8Z64 - chains A and D of the 3 polymer chains in the assembly; structure by electron microscopy, 3.53 A resolution.

== Chain A ==
Protein: Spike glycoprotein
From: Severe acute respiratory syndrome coronavirus 2
Reference sequence: P0DTC2 (SPIKE_SARS2); residue numbers follow UniProt; this construct covers 1-1208
Amino-acid sequence (1288 residues; numbered 1 to 1288; the number before each row is that of its first residue):
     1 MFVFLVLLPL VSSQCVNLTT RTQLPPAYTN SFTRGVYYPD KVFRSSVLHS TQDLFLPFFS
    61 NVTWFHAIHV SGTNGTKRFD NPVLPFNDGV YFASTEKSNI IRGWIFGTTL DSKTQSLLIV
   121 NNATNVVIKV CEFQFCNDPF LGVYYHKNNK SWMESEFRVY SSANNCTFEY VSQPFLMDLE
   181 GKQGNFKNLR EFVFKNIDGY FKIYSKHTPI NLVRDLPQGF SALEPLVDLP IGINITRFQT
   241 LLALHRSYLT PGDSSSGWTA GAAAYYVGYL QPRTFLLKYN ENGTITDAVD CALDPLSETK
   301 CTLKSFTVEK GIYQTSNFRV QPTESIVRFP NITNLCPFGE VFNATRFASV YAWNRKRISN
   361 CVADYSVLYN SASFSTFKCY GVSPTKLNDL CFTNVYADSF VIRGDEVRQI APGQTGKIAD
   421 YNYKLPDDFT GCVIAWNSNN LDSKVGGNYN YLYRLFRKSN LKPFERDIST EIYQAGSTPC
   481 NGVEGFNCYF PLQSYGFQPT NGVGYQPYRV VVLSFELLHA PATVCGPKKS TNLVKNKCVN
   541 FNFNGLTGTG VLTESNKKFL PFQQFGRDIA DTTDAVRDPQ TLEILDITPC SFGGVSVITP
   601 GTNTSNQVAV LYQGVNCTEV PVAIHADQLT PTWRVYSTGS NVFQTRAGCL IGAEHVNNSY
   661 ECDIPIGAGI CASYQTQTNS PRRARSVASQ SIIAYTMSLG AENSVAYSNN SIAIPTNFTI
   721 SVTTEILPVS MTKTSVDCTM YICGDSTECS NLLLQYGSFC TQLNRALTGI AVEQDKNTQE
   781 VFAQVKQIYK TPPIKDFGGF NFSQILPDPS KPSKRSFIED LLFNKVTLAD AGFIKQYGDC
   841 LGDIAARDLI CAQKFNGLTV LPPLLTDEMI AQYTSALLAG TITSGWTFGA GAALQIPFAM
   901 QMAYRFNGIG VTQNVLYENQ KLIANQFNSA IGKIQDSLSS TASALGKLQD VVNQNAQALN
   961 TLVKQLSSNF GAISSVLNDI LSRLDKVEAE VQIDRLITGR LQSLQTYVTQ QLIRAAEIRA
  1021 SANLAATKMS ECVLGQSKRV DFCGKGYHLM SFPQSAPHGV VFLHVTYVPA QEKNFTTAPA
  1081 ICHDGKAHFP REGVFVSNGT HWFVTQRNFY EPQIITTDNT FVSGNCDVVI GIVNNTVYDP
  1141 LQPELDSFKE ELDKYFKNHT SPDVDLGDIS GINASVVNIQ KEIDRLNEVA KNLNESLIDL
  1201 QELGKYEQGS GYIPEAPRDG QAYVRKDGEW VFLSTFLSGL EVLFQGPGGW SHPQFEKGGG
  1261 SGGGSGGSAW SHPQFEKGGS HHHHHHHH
Not modelled in the structure: 1-319, 592-1288
Disulfides: Cys-336/Cys-361, Cys-379/Cys-432, Cys-391/Cys-525, Cys-480/Cys-488, Cys-538/Cys-590
Covalently attached groups: N-acetylglucosamine (NAG) linked to Asn-331, Asn-343
Sequence notes: variant Gly-614 (Asp in P0DTC2); expression tag (1209-1288)
Swiss-Prot annotation at these positions:
  - region: Asn-280 to Cys-301 (Putative superantigen), Arg-403 to Asp-405 (Integrin-binding motif), Asn-448 to Phe-456 (Immunodominant HLA epitope recognized by the CD8+), Pro-681 to Ala-684 (Putative superantigen), Ser-816 to Tyr-837 (Fusion peptide 1), Lys-835 to Phe-855 (Fusion peptide 2), Asp-1163 to Glu-1202 (Heptad repeat 2)
  - site (Cleavage): Arg-685, Ser-686, Arg-815, Ser-816
  - glycosylation: Asn-17 (N-linked (GlcNAc...) (complex) asparagine), Asn-61 (N-linked (GlcNAc...) (hybrid) asparagine), Asn-74 (N-linked (GlcNAc...) (complex) asparagine), Asn-122 (N-linked (GlcNAc...) (hybrid) asparagine), Asn-149 (N-linked (GlcNAc...) (complex) asparagine), Asn-165 (N-linked (GlcNAc...) (complex) asparagine), Asn-234 (N-linked (GlcNAc...) (high mannose) asparagine), Asn-282 (N-linked (GlcNAc...) (complex) asparagine), Thr-323 (O-linked (GalNAc) threonine), Ser-325 (O-linked (HexNAc...) serine), Asn-331 (N-linked (GlcNAc...) (complex) asparagine), Asn-343 (N-linked (GlcNAc...) (complex) asparagine), Asn-603 (N-linked (GlcNAc...) (hybrid) asparagine), Asn-616 (N-linked (GlcNAc...) (complex) asparagine), Asn-657 (N-linked (GlcNAc...) (complex) asparagine), Thr-676 (O-linked (GlcNAc...) threonine), Thr-678 (O-linked (GlcNAc...) threonine), Asn-709 (N-linked (GlcNAc...) (high mannose) asparagine), Asn-717 (N-linked (GlcNAc...) (hybrid) asparagine), Asn-801 (N-linked (GlcNAc...) (hybrid) asparagine) and 6 more in UniProt

== Chain D ==
Protein: Angiotensin-converting enzyme 2
From: Homo sapiens
Notes: EC 3.4.17.23, 3.4.17.-
Reference sequence: Q9BYF1 (ACE2_HUMAN); residues 1-615 here = UniProt positions 1-615
Amino-acid sequence (631 residues; row label = number of the first residue in the row):
     1 MSSSSWLLLS LVAVTAAQST IEEQAKTFLD KFNHEAEDLF YQSSLASWNY NTNITEENVQ
    61 NMNNAGDKWS AFLKEQSTLA QMYPLQEIQN LTVKLQLQAL QQNGSSVLSE DKSKRLNTIL
   121 NTMSTIYSTG KVCNPDNPQE CLLLEPGLNE IMANSLDYNE RLWAWESWRS EVGKQLRPLY
   181 EEYVVLKNEM ARANHYEDYG DYWRGDYEVN GVDGYDYSRG QLIEDVEHTF EEIKPLYEHL
   241 HAYVRAKLMN AYPSYISPIG CLPAHLLGDM WGRFWTNLYS LTVPFGQKPN IDVTDAMVDQ
   301 AWDAQRIFKE AEKFFVSVGL PNMTQGFWEN SMLTDPGNVQ KAVCHPTAWD LGKGDFRILM
   361 CTKVTMDDFL TAHHEMGHIQ YDMAYAAQPF LLRNGANEGF HEAVGEIMSL SAATPKHLKS
   421 IGLLSPDFQE DNETEINFLL KQALTIVGTL PFTYMLEKWR WMVFKGEIPK DQWMKKWWEM
   481 KREIVGVVEP VPHDETYCDP ASLFHVSNDY SFIRYYTRTL YQFQFQEALC QAAKHEGPLH
   541 KCDISNSTEA GQKLFNMLRL GKSEPWTLAL ENVVGAKNMN VRPLLNYFEP LFTWLKDQNK
   601 NSFVGWSTDW SPYADLEVLF QGPHHHHHHH H
Not modelled in the structure: 1-18, 614-631
Disulfides: Cys-133/Cys-141, Cys-344/Cys-361, Cys-530/Cys-542
Covalently attached groups: N-acetylglucosamine (NAG) linked to Asn-53, Asn-90, Asn-103, Asn-322, Asn-432, Asn-546
Sequence notes: expression tag (616-631)
Swiss-Prot annotation at these positions:
  - region (Interaction with SARS-CoV spike glycoprotein): Asp-30 to Tyr-41, Met-82 to Pro-84, Lys-353 to Arg-357
  - active site: Glu-375 (Proton acceptor), His-505 (Proton donor)
  - binding site (chloride): Arg-169, Trp-477, Lys-481
  - binding site (substrate): Arg-273, His-345, Pro-346, Tyr-515
  - binding site (Zn(2+)): His-374, His-378, Glu-402
  - glycosylation (N-linked (GlcNAc...) asparagine): Asn-53, Asn-90, Asn-103, Asn-322, Asn-432, Asn-546

== Chain A / chain D interface ==
Contacting residue pairs (33; chain A residue first):
  Lys-417(A) / Asp-30(D)  salt bridge
  Tyr-449(A) / Asp-38(D)  hydrogen bond
  Tyr-449(A) / Gln-42(D)  hydrogen bond
  Tyr-453(A) / His-34(D)  hydrogen bond
  Phe-456(A) / Thr-27(D)
  Phe-456(A) / Lys-31(D)
  Ala-475(A) / Gln-24(D)  hydrogen bond (backbone-side chain)
  Gly-476(A) / Gln-24(D)
  Phe-486(A) / Leu-79(D)
  Phe-486(A) / Met-82(D)  hydrophobic
  Phe-486(A) / Tyr-83(D)  hydrophobic
  Asn-487(A) / Gln-24(D)  hydrogen bond
  Asn-487(A) / Tyr-83(D)  hydrogen bond
  Tyr-489(A) / Thr-27(D)
  Tyr-489(A) / Phe-28(D)
  Tyr-489(A) / Lys-31(D)
  Tyr-489(A) / Tyr-83(D)  hydrogen bond
  Gln-493(A) / Lys-31(D)
  Gln-493(A) / His-34(D)
  Ser-494(A) / His-34(D)  hydrogen bond (backbone-side chain)
  Gly-496(A) / Asp-38(D)
  Gly-496(A) / Lys-353(D)  hydrogen bond (backbone-side chain)
  Gln-498(A) / Asp-38(D)
  Gln-498(A) / Tyr-41(D)
  Gln-498(A) / Lys-353(D)  hydrogen bond
  Thr-500(A) / Tyr-41(D)  hydrogen bond
  Thr-500(A) / Asp-355(D)
  Asn-501(A) / Tyr-41(D)  hydrogen bond
  Asn-501(A) / Lys-353(D)
  Gly-502(A) / Lys-353(D)  hydrogen bond (backbone-backbone)
  Gly-502(A) / Gly-354(D)
  Tyr-505(A) / Lys-353(D)
  Tyr-505(A) / Gly-354(D)
Other interface residues (no listed pair), chain A (20 interface residues in all): Leu-455, Ser-477, Phe-497
Other interface residues (no listed pair), chain D (21 interface residues in all): Glu-37, Leu-45, Asn-330, Gly-352, Arg-357, Arg-393

== In short ==
20 residues of chain A and 21 residues of chain D are in contact; the contacts include 13 hydrogen bonds and 1
salt bridge. Among the polar pairs are Lys-417(A)/Asp-30(D), Tyr-449(A)/Asp-38(D) and Tyr-449(A)/Gln-42(D).
Here chain A is Spike glycoprotein (Severe acute respiratory syndrome coronavirus 2) and chain D is
Angiotensin-converting enzyme 2 (Homo sapiens). Entry 8Z64 (Cryo-EM structure of SARS-CoV-2 D614G S with three
ACE2 receptors binding (RB3) in prefusion conformation (focused ...) was determined by electron microscopy
(same publication as 8Z3W, 8Z4X, 8Z6A, 8Z7B and 8Z7P).
